3OPY - chains B and D of the 12 polymer chains in the assembly; structure by X-ray diffraction, 3.05 A resolution.

== Chain B (and D) ==
Molecule: 6-phosphofructo-1-kinase beta-subunit
Organism: Pichia pastoris
Notes: EC 2.7.1.11; chain D of this document is another copy of the same molecule, construct and numbering; everything in this record applies to it too
UniProtKB: Q8TGA0 (Q8TGA0_PICPA); residue numbers follow UniProt; this construct covers 1-941
Chain sequence (941 residues; row label = number of the first residue in the row):
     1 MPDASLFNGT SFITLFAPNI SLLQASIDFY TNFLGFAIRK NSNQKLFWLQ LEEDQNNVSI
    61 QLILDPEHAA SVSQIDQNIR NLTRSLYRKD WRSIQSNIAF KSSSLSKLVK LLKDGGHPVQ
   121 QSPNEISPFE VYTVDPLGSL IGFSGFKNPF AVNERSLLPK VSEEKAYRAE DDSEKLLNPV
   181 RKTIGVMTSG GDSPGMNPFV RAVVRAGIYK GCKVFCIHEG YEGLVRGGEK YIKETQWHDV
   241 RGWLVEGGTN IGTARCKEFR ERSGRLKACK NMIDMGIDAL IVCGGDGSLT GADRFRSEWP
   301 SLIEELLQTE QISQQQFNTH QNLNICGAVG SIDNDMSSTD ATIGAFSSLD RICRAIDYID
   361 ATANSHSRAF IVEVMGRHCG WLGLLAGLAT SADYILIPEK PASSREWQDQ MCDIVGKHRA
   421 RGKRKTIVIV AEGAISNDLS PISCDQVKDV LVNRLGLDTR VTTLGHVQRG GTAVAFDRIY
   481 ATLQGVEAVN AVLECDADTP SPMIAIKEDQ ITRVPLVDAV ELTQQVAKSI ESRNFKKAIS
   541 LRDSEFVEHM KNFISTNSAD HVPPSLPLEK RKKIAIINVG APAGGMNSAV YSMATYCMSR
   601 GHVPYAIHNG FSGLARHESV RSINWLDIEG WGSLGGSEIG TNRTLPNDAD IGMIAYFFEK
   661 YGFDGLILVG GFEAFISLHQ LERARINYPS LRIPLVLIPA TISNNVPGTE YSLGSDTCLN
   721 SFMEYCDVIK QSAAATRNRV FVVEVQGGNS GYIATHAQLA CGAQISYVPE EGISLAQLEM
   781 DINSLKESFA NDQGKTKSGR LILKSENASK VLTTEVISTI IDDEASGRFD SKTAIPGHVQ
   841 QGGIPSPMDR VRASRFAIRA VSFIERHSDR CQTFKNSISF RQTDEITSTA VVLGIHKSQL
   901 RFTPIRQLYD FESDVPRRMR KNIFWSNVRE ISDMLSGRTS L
Unresolved in the structure: 1-4, 20, 22, 46-48, 84-93, 144, 156-179, 306-313, 364, 559, 737, 898, 921
Residues lining bound ligands: ATP (adenosine-5'-triphosphate): Asp-393, Tyr-394, Ile-395, Lys-400, Pro-401, Ala-402, Ser-403, Ser-404, Arg-405, Gln-410, Ile-414, Phe-553, Ile-554, Asn-557, Ser-558
Swiss-Prot annotation at these positions:
  - region: Ala-559 to Lys-572 (Interdomain linker)
  - active site: Asp-333 (Proton acceptor)
  - binding site (ATP): Gly-191, Arg-255, Cys-256, Gly-285 to Ser-288, Ile-395, Lys-400 to Arg-405, Gln-410, Asn-557, Ser-558
  - binding site (Mg(2+)): Asp-286
  - binding site (beta-D-fructose 6-phosphate): Ser-331 to Asp-333, Arg-368, Met-375 to Arg-377, Glu-432, Arg-460, His-466 to Arg-469
  - binding site (beta-D-fructose 2,6-bisphosphate): Arg-643, Thr-701 to Asn-705, Arg-739, Gln-746 to Gly-748, Glu-806, Lys-832, His-838 to Gln-841, Arg-918

== Chain B / chain D interface ==
Pairs across the interface (6):
  Phe-146(B) / Gly-652(D)
  Lys-147(B) / Asp-650(D)
  Asn-148(B) / Asp-650(D)
  Asp-650(B) / Lys-147(D)
  Asp-650(B) / Asn-148(D)
  Gly-652(B) / Phe-146(D)
Other interface residues (no listed pair), chain B (7 interface residues in all): Ile-651, Met-653
Other interface residues (no listed pair), chain D (7 interface residues in all): Ile-651, Met-653

== In short ==
Chain B and chain D each contribute 7 residues to their interface. Ligands of chain B: ATP. From UniProt:
active-site residue Asp-333(B), 17 ATP-binding residues, Mg2+-binding residue Asp-286(B) and 13
beta-D-fructose 6-phosphate-binding residues on chain B.
Chain B and chain D are both 6-phosphofructo-1-kinase beta-subunit (Pichia pastoris); the structure, Crystal
structure of Pichia pastoris phosphofructokinase in the T-state, was determined by X-ray diffraction.
